PDB entry 8DEF | electron microscopy, 4.20 A resolution (low resolution: residue-level contacts below are approximate; hydrogen-bond / salt-bridge calls are withheld) | chains J and K of the 10 polymer chains in the assembly

# Chain J
Protein: Spike glycoprotein E1
Source organism: Western equine encephalitis virus
Reference sequence: P13897 (POLS_WEEV); residues 1-439 here correspond to UniProt positions 798-1236 (UniProt number = residue number + 797)
Sequence (439 residues; row label = number of the first residue in the row):
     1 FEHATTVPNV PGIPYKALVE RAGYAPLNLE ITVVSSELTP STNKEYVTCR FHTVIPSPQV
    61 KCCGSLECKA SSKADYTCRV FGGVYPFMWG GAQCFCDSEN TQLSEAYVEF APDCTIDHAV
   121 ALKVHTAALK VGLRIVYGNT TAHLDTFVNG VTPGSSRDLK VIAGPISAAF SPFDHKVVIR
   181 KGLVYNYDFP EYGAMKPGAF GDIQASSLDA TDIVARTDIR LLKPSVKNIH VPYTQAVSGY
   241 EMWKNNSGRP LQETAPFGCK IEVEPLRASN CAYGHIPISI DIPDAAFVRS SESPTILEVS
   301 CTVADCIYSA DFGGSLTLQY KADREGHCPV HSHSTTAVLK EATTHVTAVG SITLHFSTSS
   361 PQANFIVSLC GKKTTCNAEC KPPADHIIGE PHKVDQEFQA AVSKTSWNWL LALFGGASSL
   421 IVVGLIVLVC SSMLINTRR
Not modelled in the structure: 396-439
Cystine bridges: Cys49-Cys114, Cys62-Cys94, Cys63-Cys96, Cys259-Cys271, Cys301-Cys376, Cys306-Cys380, Cys328-Cys370
Swiss-Prot annotation at these positions:
  - region: Val84 to Thr101 (E1 fusion peptide loop)
  - glycosylation (N-linked (GlcNAc...) asparagine): Asn139, Asn245, Asn270

# Chain K
Protein: Spike glycoprotein E2
Source organism: Western equine encephalitis virus
Reference sequence: P13897 (POLS_WEEV); residues 4-421 here correspond to UniProt positions 320-737 (UniProt number = residue number + 316)
Sequence (418 residues; numbered 4 to 421; the number before each row is that of its first residue):
     4 SITDDFTLTS PYLGFCPYCR HSAPCFSPIK IENVWDESDD GSIRIQVSAQ FGYNQAGTAD
    64 VTKFRYMSFD HDHDIKEDSM DKIAISTSGP CRRLGHKGYF LLAQCPPGDS VTVSITSGAS
   124 ENSCTVEKKI RRKFVGREEY LFPPVHGKLV KCHVYDHLKE TSAGYITMHR PGPHAYKSYL
   184 EEASGEVYIK PPSGKNVTYE CKCGDYSTGI VSTRTKMNGC TKAKQCIAYK SDQTKWVFNS
   244 PDLIRHTDHS VQGKLHIPFR LTPTVCPVPL AHTPTVTKWF KGITLHLTAT RPTLLTTRKL
   304 GLRADATAEW ITGTTSRNFS VGREGLEYVW GNHEPVRVWA QESAPGDPHG WPHEIIIHYY
   364 HRHPVYTVIV LCGVALAILV GTASSAACIA KARRDCLTPY ALAPNATVPT ALAVLCCI
Not modelled in the structure: 4-13, 345-421
Cystine bridges: Cys19-Cys127, Cys22-Cys28, Cys94-Cys108, Cys155-Cys269, Cys204-Cys229, Cys206-Cys223
Swiss-Prot annotation at these positions:
  - region: Lys394 to Asp398 (Interaction with the capsid protein), Thr401 to Ile421 (Transient transmembrane before p62-6K protein processing)
  - lipidation (S-palmitoyl cysteine): Cys399, Cys419, Cys420
  - glycosylation (N-linked (GlcNAc...) asparagine): Asn199, Asn321

# How chain J and chain K interact
Contacting residue pairs - 86 pairs, chain J then chain K:
  Arg50(J) - Glu40(K)
  His52(J) - Asn36(K)
  Ile55(J) - Pro244(K)
  Pro56(J) - Asn242(K)
  Ser57(J) - Asn242(K)
  Ser57(J) - Ser243(K)
  Ser57(J) - Leu246(K)
  Ser57(J) - Arg248(K)
  Pro58(J) - Pro244(K)
  Pro58(J) - Leu246(K)
  Pro58(J) - Ile247(K)
  Pro58(J) - Arg248(K)
  Gln59(J) - Ile247(K)
  Gln59(J) - Arg248(K)
  Val60(J) - Ile247(K)
  Met88(J) - Phe29(K)
  Met88(J) - Pro176(K)
  Met88(J) - His177(K)
  Met88(J) - Ala178(K)
  Trp89(J) - Phe29(K)
  Trp89(J) - Tyr179(K)
  Gly90(J) - Lys180(K)
  Ala92(J) - Lys180(K)
  Gln93(J) - Ala178(K)
  Cys94(J) - Lys227(K)
  Cys94(J) - Ile230(K)
  Phe95(J) - Glu203(K)
  Phe95(J) - Lys205(K)
  Phe95(J) - Tyr209(K)
  Phe95(J) - Gln228(K)
  Phe95(J) - Ile230(K)
  Cys96(J) - Lys205(K)
  Pro112(J) - Ala166(K)
  Pro112(J) - Ile260(K)
  Asp113(J) - Trp38(K)
  Asp113(J) - Glu40(K)
  Asp113(J) - Arg47(K)
  Asp113(J) - Tyr158(K)
  Asp113(J) - Ala166(K)
  Ile116(J) - His156(K)
  Ile116(J) - Leu264(K)
  Lys181(J) - His156(K)
  Asn228(J) - Phe18(K)
  Asn228(J) - Phe29(K)
  Ile229(J) - Asp245(K)
  Val231(J) - Pro244(K)
  Arg249(J) - Ala311(K)
  Gln252(J) - Arg301(K)
  Glu253(J) - Thr299(K)
  Glu253(J) - Arg301(K)
  Glu253(J) - Ala309(K)
  Thr254(J) - Ala307(K)
  Thr254(J) - Ala309(K)
  Ala255(J) - Arg301(K)
  Pro256(J) - Gly304(K)
  Pro256(J) - Leu305(K)
  Pro256(J) - Arg306(K)
  Pro256(J) - Ala307(K)
  Phe257(J) - Leu303(K)
  Phe257(J) - Gly304(K)
  Phe257(J) - Leu305(K)
  Gly258(J) - Arg301(K)
  Gly258(J) - Leu303(K)
  Gly258(J) - Glu330(K)
  Gly258(J) - Arg340(K)
  Cys259(J) - Arg301(K)
  Pro383(J) - Gln344(K)
  Asp385(J) - Gln344(K)
  His386(J) - Lys281(K)
  His386(J) - Gln344(K)
  Ile387(J) - Lys281(K)
  Ile387(J) - Trp342(K)
  Ile387(J) - Ala343(K)
  Ile388(J) - Val341(K)
  Ile388(J) - Trp342(K)
  Ile388(J) - Gln344(K)
  Gly389(J) - Arg340(K)
  Gly389(J) - Trp342(K)
  Glu390(J) - Trp342(K)
  Pro391(J) - Trp342(K)
  His392(J) - Arg326(K)
  His392(J) - Trp342(K)
  His392(J) - Ala343(K)
  His392(J) - Gln344(K)
  Val394(J) - Arg326(K)
  Asp395(J) - Arg326(K)
Other interface residues (no listed pair), chain J (50 interface residues in all): Cys63, Tyr85, Phe87, Asp97, Thr115, His230, Ser359
Other interface residues (no listed pair), chain K (53 interface residues in all): Phe72, His252, Arg263, Phe283, Thr300, Lys302, Val324

# Summary
50 residues of chain J and 53 residues of chain K are in contact.
Here chain J is Spike glycoprotein E1 and chain K is Spike glycoprotein E2, both from Western equine
encephalitis virus. Entry 8DEF (Cryo-EM Structure of Western Equine Encephalitis Virus VLP in complex with
SKW24 fab) was determined by electron microscopy together with 8DEE, 8DEQ, 8DUL, 8DUN, 8DWO, 8EEU and 8EEV
from the same study.
